PDB entry 6R8B | electron microscopy, 3.10 A resolution | chains D and C of the 4 polymer chains in the assembly

# Chain D (and C)
Molecule: Glucose-1-phosphate adenylyltransferase
Organism: Escherichia coli
Notes: EC 2.7.7.27; chain C of this document is another copy of the same molecule, construct and numbering; everything in this record applies to it too
UniProt: P0A6V1 (GLGC_ECOLI); residues 1-431 here = UniProt positions 1-431
Sequence (431 residues; numbered 1 to 431; the number before each row is that of its first residue):
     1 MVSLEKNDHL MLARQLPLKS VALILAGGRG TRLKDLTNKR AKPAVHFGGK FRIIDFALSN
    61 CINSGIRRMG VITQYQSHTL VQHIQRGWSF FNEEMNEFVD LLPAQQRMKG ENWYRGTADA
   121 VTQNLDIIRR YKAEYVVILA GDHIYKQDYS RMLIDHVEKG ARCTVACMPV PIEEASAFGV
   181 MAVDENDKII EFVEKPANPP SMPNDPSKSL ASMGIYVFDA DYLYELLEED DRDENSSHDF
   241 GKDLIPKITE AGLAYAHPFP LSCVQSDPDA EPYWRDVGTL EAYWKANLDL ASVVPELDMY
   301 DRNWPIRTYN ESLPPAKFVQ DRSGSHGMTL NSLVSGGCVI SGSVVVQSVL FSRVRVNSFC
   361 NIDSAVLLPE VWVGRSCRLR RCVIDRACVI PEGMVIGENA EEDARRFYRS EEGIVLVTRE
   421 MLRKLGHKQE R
Not modelled in the structure: 1-9
Residues lining bound ligands: 1,6-di-O-phosphono-beta-D-fructofuranose (FBP): Lys39, Arg40, His46, Arg52, Thr79, Arg386, Ala387, Arg419, Glu420, Arg423
Swiss-Prot annotation at these positions:
  - binding site (beta-D-fructose 1,6-bisphosphate): Lys39, Arg419 to Arg423, Gln429 to Arg431
  - binding site (AMP): Arg40, His46, Arg52, Arg130, Glu370, Arg386
  - binding site (alpha-D-glucose 1-phosphate): Tyr114, Gly179, Glu194, Lys195, Ser212
  - site (Could play a key role in the communication between the regulatory and the substrate sites): Gln74, Trp113
  - natural variant: Ala44 (A44T: In SG14 mutant), Arg67 (R67C: In CL1136 mutant), Pro295 (P295S: In SG5 mutant), Gly336 (G336D: In 618 mutant)
  - mutagenesis: Lys39 (K39E: The level of activation by pyridoxal phosphate and fructose-1,6-phosphate is only approximately 2-fold compared to activation of 15- to 28-fold respectively, for the wild-type ...), Gln74 (Q74A: Insensitive to activation by fructose-1,6-bisphosphate, but still binds fructose-1,6-bisphosphate with similar affinity as the wild-type ...), Trp113 (W113A: Insensitive to activation by fructose-1,6-bisphosphate, but still binds fructose-1,6-bisphosphate, with similar affinity as the wild-type ...), Tyr114 (Y114F: Shows a decrease of affinity for the substrates and less than 2-fold activation by fructose 1,6-bisphosphate in the ADP-glucose synthesis direction ...), Lys195 (K195E/I/H/R: Decrease of the affinity for alpha-D-glucose 1-phosphate, but no loss in adenylyltransferase activity ...)
What the authors report for this chain:
  - binding site for 1,6-di-O-phosphono-beta-D-fructofuranose: Lys39, Arg40, His46 to Arg52, Arg386, Arg419 to Leu425
  - mutagenesis - R40A: decreased binding to ATP (citing earlier work)
  - mutagenesis - K39A, R40A, H46A, R52A, P103A (1.5 fold), Q106A, R107A, W113A (1.5 fold), Y114A (1.5 fold), R115A, R130A, R386A, R419A, R423A: decreased catalytic activity on 1,6-di-O-phosphono-beta-D-fructofuranose (citing earlier work)
  - mutagenesis - P103A, W113A, Y114A: increased catalytic activity on AMP (citing earlier work)
  - catalytic residues: Arg32, Lys42, Lys195 (by similarity / conservation)
  - mutagenesis - R130A, R423A: decreased binding to 1,6-di-O-phosphono-beta-D-fructofuranose (citing earlier work)
  - mutagenesis - Y114A: decreased catalytic activity on FBP (citing earlier work)

# Interface between chain D and chain C
Residue-residue contacts (64; chain D residue first):
  Gly49(D) with Pro315(C)
  Lys50(D) with Leu313(C)
  Leu290(D) with Lys317(C), hydrogen bond (backbone-side chain)
  Ala291(D) with Lys317(C), hydrogen bond (backbone-side chain)
  Ser292(D) with Lys317(C), hydrogen bond (backbone-side chain)
  Val293(D) with Gln320(C)
  Tyr300(D) with Pro314(C), hydrophobic; Pro315(C); Lys317(C); Val339(C)
  Arg302(D) with Arg353(C)
  Ile306(D) with Ser312(C)
  Thr308(D) with Ser312(C)
  Asn310(D) with Asn310(C), hydrogen bond (side chain-backbone); Ser312(C)
  Ser312(D) with Ile306(C); Thr308(C); Asn310(C)
  Leu313(D) with Lys50(C)
  Pro314(D) with Tyr300(C), hydrophobic
  Pro315(D) with Gly49(C); Tyr300(C); Val334(C); Ser335(C)
  Ala316(D) with Ser332(C); Leu333(C); Val334(C), hydrogen bond (backbone-backbone)
  Lys317(D) with Leu290(C), hydrogen bond (side chain-backbone); Ala291(C), hydrogen bond (side chain-backbone); Ser292(C), hydrogen bond (side chain-backbone); Tyr300(C); Ser332(C); Leu333(C)
  Phe318(D) with Phe318(C), hydrophobic; Thr329(C); Asn331(C), hydrogen bond (backbone-backbone); Ser332(C), hydrogen bond (backbone-backbone)
  Val319(D) with Asn331(C)
  Gln320(D) with Val293(C); Leu330(C); Asn331(C), hydrogen bond (backbone-side chain)
  Ser325(D) with Leu330(C)
  His326(D) with Met328(C), hydrogen bond
  Gly327(D) with Met328(C); Thr329(C), hydrogen bond (backbone-backbone)
  Met328(D) with His326(C), hydrogen bond; Gly327(C)
  Thr329(D) with Phe318(C); Gly327(C), hydrogen bond (backbone-backbone)
  Leu330(D) with Gln320(C); Ser325(C); His326(C)
  Asn331(D) with Phe318(C), hydrogen bond (backbone-backbone); Val319(C); Gln320(C), hydrogen bond (side chain-backbone)
  Ser332(D) with Ala316(C); Lys317(C); Phe318(C), hydrogen bond (backbone-backbone)
  Leu333(D) with Ala316(C); Lys317(C)
  Val334(D) with Pro315(C); Ala316(C), hydrogen bond (backbone-backbone)
  Ser335(D) with Pro315(C)
  Arg353(D) with Arg302(C)
Interface residues without a listed pair, chain D (39 interface residues in all): Phe51, Met299, Glu311, Gly324, Gly336, Gly337, Val339
Interface residues without a listed pair, chain C (39 interface residues in all): Phe51, Met299, Glu311, Gly324, Gly336, Gly337

# Summary
The chain D/chain C interface involves 39 residues from each chain, with 19 hydrogen bonds. Polar pairs
include Leu290(D)-Lys317(C), Ala291(D)-Lys317(C) and Ser292(D)-Lys317(C). Ligands of chain D:
1,6-di-O-phosphono-beta-D-fructofuranose. From the paper: catalytic residues Arg32(D), Lys42(D) and Lys195(D);
K39A, R40A and H46A of chain D, among others, reduce catalytic activity on
1,6-di-O-phosphono-beta-D-fructofuranose; 14 substitutions were tested in all.
Chain D and chain C are both Glucose-1-phosphate adenylyltransferase (Escherichia coli); the structure,
Escherichia coli AGPase in complex with FBP, was determined by electron microscopy together with 6R8U from the
same study.
